Entry 8G2Z (electron microscopy, 4.10 A resolution (low resolution: residue-level contacts below are approximate; hydrogen-bond / salt-bridge calls are withheld)); this record covers chains 6R and CN of the 431 polymer chains in the assembly.

[Chain 6R]
Molecule: Flagellar microtubule protofilament ribbon protein
From: Tetrahymena thermophila
Reference sequence: I7M0S7 (I7M0S7_TETTS); residues 1-613 here = UniProt positions 1-613
Sequence (613 residues; row label = number of the first residue in the row):
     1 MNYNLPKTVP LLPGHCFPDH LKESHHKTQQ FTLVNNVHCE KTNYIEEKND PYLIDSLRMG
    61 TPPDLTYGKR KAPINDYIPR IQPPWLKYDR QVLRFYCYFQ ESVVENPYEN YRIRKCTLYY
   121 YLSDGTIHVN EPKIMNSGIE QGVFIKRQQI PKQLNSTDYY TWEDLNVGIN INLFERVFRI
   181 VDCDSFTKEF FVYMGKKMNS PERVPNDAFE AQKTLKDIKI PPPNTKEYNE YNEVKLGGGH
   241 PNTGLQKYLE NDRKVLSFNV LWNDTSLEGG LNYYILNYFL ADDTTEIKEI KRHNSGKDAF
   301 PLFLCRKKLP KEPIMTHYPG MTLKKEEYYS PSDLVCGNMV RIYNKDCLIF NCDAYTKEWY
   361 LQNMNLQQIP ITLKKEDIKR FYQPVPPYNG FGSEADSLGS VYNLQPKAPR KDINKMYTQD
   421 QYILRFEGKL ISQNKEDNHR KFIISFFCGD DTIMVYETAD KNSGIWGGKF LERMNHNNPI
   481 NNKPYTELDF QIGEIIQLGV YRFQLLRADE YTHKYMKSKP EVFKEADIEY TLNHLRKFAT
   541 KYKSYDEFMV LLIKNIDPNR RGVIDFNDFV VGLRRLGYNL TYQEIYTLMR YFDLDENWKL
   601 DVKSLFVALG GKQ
Unresolved in the structure: 1-2, 612-613

[Chain CN]
Molecule: Tubulin beta chain
From: Tetrahymena thermophila
Reference sequence: P41352 (TBB_TETTH); numbering as in UniProt (aligned over 1-443)
Sequence (443 residues; numbered 1 to 443; the number before each row is that of its first residue):
     1 MREIVHIQGG QCGNQIGAKF WEVISDEHGI DPTGTYHGDS DLQLERINVY YNEATGGRYV
    61 PRAILMDLEP GTMDSVRAGP FGQLFRPDNF VFGQTGAGNN WAKGHYTEGA ELIDSVLDVV
   121 RKEAEGCDCL QGFQITHSLG GGTGSGMGTL LISKVREEYP DRIMETFSVV PSPKVSDTVV
   181 EPYNATLSVH QLVENADECM VIDNEALYDI CFRTLKLTTP TYGDLNHLVS AAMSGVTCCL
   241 RFPGQLNSDL RKLAVNLIPF PRLHFFMIGF APLTSRGSQQ YRALTVPELT QQMFDAKNMM
   301 CAADPRHGRY LTASALFRGR MSTKEVDEQM LNVQNKNSSY FVEWIPNNIK SSICDIPPKG
   361 LKMAVTFVGN STAIQEMFKR VAEQFTAMFR RKAFLHWYTG EGMDEMEFTE AESNMNDLVS
   421 EYQQYQDATA EEEGEFEEEE GEN
Unresolved in the structure: 431-443

[Chain 6R / chain CN interface]
Residue-residue contacts (47; chain 6R residue first):
  Glu230(6R) with Thr218(CN)
  Tyr231(6R) with Phe212(CN); Lys216(CN)
  Leu267(6R) with Gly56(CN)
  Asp298(6R) with Pro87(CN)
  Phe300(6R) with Asp74(CN); Arg77(CN)
  Pro301(6R) with Asp74(CN)
  Leu302(6R) with Ala78(CN)
  Phe303(6R) with Ala78(CN); Gln83(CN)
  Leu304(6R) with Ala78(CN)
  Cys305(6R) with Ser75(CN); Ala78(CN); Gly79(CN)
  Lys307(6R) with Ala78(CN); Pro80(CN)
  Met315(6R) with Lys19(CN); Asp26(CN); His227(CN)
  Thr316(6R) with His227(CN)
  His317(6R) with His227(CN); Ala231(CN); Ser234(CN); Phe270(CN); Pro358(CN); Lys359(CN)
  Tyr318(6R) with Leu215(CN); His227(CN); Pro272(CN); Leu273(CN); Thr274(CN)
  Pro319(6R) with Leu215(CN); His227(CN); Leu228(CN)
  Gly320(6R) with Arg276(CN)
  Met321(6R) with Gln279(CN); Lys359(CN); Gly360(CN)
  Thr322(6R) with Arg276(CN)
  Leu323(6R) with Arg276(CN); Gln280(CN)
  Tyr343(6R) with Pro32(CN)
  Asn344(6R) with Asp31(CN); Pro32(CN); Thr33(CN)
  Lys345(6R) with Thr33(CN)
Other interface residues (no listed pair), chain 6R (24 interface residues in all): Lys235
Other interface residues (no listed pair), chain CN (40 interface residues in all): Glu22, Val23, Glu27, Thr55, Phe92, Leu217, Ser275, Leu361

[Summary]
24 residues of chain 6R and 40 residues of chain CN are in contact.
Here chain 6R is Flagellar microtubule protofilament ribbon protein and chain CN is Tubulin beta chain, both
from Tetrahymena thermophila. Entry 8G2Z (48-nm doublet microtubule from Tetrahymena thermophila strain CU428)
was determined by electron microscopy, deposited together with 8G3D.
